PDB entry 5VNN | X-ray diffraction, 2.50 A resolution | chains A and C of the 3 polymer chains in the assembly

== Chain A ==
Name: Protein transport protein Sec23A
Organism: Homo sapiens
UniProtKB: Q15436 (SC23A_HUMAN); residues 1-764 here = UniProt positions 1-764
Sequence (764 residues; each row starts with the number of its first residue):
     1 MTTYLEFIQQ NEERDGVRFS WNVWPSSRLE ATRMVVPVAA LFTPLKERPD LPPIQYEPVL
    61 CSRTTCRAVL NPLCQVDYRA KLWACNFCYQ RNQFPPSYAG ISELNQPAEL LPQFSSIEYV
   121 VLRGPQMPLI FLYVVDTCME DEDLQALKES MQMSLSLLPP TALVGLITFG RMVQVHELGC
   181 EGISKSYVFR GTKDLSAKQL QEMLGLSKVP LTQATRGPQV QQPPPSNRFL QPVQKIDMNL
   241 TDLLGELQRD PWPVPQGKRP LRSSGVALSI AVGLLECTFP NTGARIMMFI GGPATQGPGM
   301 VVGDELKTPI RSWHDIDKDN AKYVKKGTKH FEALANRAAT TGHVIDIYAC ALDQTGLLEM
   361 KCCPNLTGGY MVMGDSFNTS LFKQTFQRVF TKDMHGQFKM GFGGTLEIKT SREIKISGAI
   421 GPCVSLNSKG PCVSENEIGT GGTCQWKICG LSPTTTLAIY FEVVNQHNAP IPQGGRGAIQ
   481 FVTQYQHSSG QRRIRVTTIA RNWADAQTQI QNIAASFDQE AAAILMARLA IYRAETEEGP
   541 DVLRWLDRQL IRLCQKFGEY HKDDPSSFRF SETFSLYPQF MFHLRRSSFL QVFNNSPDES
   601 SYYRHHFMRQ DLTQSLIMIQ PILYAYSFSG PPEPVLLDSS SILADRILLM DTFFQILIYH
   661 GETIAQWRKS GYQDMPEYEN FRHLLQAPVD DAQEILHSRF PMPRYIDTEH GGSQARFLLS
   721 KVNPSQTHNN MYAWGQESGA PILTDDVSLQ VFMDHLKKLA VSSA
Unresolved in the structure: 1-2, 206-222, 465-473, 538-540, 667-678, 724-745
Metal / ion sites: Zn2+: Cys61, Cys66, Cys85, Cys88

== Chain C ==
Name: Vesicle-trafficking protein SEC22b
Organism: Mus musculus
UniProtKB: O08547 (SC22B_MOUSE); residue numbers follow UniProt; this construct covers 1-157
Sequence (157 residues; each row starts with the number of its first residue):
     1 MVLLTMIARV ADGLPLAASM QEDEQSGRDL QQYQSQAKQL FRKLNEQSPT RCTLEAGAMT
    61 FHYIIEQGVC YLVLCEAAFP KKLAFAYLED LHSEFDEQHG KKVPTVSRPY SFIEFDTFIQ
   121 KTKKLYIDSR ARRNLGSINT ELQDVQRIMV ANIEEVL
Unresolved in the structure: 24-28, 133-147
Curated features (UniProtKB/Swiss-Prot):
  - modified residue: Lys38 (N6-acetyllysine), Ser137 (Phosphoserine), Thr140 (Phosphothreonine)

== Chain A / chain C interface ==
Contacting residue pairs (13; chain A residue first):
  Arg249(A) - Arg130(C)
  Asp250(A) - Arg130(C)  hydrogen bond (backbone-side chain)
  Pro251(A) - Arg130(C)  hydrogen bond (backbone-side chain)
  Trp252(A) - Arg130(C)  hydrogen bond (backbone-side chain)
  Pro253(A) - Ile127(C)
  Pro253(A) - Asp128(C)
  Pro253(A) - Arg130(C)
  Val254(A) - Asp128(C)  hydrogen bond (backbone-side chain)
  Val254(A) - Ser129(C)  hydrogen bond (backbone-backbone)
  Pro255(A) - Ser129(C)  hydrogen bond (backbone-side chain)
  Gln256(A) - Met1(C)
  Gln256(A) - Leu83(C)
  Gln256(A) - Ser129(C)
Also at the interface, not in a pair above, chain C (9 interface residues in all): Phe79, Pro80, Tyr126

== Summary ==
8 residues of chain A face 9 of chain C across their interface, with 6 hydrogen bonds. Among the polar pairs
are Asp250(A)-Arg130(C), Pro251(A)-Arg130(C) and Trp252(A)-Arg130(C). Cys61(A), Cys66(A), Cys85(A) and
Cys88(A) coordinate Zn2+.
Here chain A is Protein transport protein Sec23A (Homo sapiens) and chain C is Vesicle-trafficking protein
SEC22b (Mus musculus). Entry 5VNN (Crystal structure of Sec23a/Sec24a/Sec22 complexed with 4-phenylbutyric
acid (50mM soaking)) was determined by X-ray diffraction, deposited together with 5VNE, 5VNF, 5VNG, 5VNH,
5VNI, 5VNJ and 4 further entries.
